7Q21 - chains A and a of the 26 polymer chains in the assembly; structure by electron microscopy, 2.90 A resolution.

Chain A (and a):
Protein: Cytochrome bc1 complex Rieske iron-sulfur subunit
Organism: Corynebacterium glutamicum (strain ATCC 13032 / DSM 20300 / BCRC 11384 / JCM 1318 / LMG 3730 / NCIMB 10025)
Notes: chain a of this document is another copy of the same molecule, construct and numbering; everything in this record applies to it too
UniProtKB: Q79VE8 (QCRA_CORGL); numbering as in UniProt (aligned over 1-408)
Chain sequence (408 residues; each row starts with the number of its first residue):
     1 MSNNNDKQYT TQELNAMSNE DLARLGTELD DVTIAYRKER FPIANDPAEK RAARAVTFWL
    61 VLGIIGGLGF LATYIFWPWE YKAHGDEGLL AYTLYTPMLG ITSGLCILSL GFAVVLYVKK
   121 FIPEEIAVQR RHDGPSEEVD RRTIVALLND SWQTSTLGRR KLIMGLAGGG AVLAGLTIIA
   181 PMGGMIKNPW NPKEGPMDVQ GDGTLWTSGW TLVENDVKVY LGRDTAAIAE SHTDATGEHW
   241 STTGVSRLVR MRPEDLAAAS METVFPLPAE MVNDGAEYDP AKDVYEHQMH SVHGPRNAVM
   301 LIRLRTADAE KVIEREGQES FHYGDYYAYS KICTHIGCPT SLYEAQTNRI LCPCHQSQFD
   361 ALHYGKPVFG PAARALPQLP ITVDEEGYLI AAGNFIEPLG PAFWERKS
Not modelled in the structure: 1-8
Curated features (UniProtKB/Swiss-Prot):
  - binding site ([2Fe-2S] cluster): C333, H335, C352, H355
Disulfides: C338-C354
Ion coordination: 2Fe-2S cluster Fe: C333, H335, C352, H355
Ligand contacts:
  - 9YF ((2R)-2-(hexadecanoyloxy)-3-{[(S)-hydroxy{[(1R,2R,3R,4R,5R,6S)-2,3,4,5,6-pentahydroxycyclohexyl]oxy}phosphoryl]oxy}propyl (9S)-9-methyloctadecanoate), molecule 1: Y74, I75, W79
  - 9YF, molecule 2: L176, I179, A180, G183, G184, I186, K187, N188
  - 2Fe-2S cluster (FES): C333, H335, I336, G337, C338, T340, C352, C354, H355, S357, P371
  - menaquinone-9 (MQ9), molecule 1: F70, S103, I107
  - menaquinone-9 (MQ9), molecule 2: T177, I178, P181, M182, M185
Reported in the primary citation:
  - 2Fe-2S cluster coordination: H355

How chain A and chain a interact:
Pairs across the interface (108):
  L14(A) - E138(a)
  L14(A) - V139(a)  hydrophobic
  L14(A) - R142(a)
  N15(A) - R142(a)
  N19(A) - A146(a)
  N19(A) - N149(a)
  L22(A) - T143(a)
  L22(A) - A146(a)  hydrophobic
  A23(A) - L147(a)
  L25(A) - V139(a)  hydrophobic
  L25(A) - T143(a)
  G26(A) - T143(a)
  T27(A) - L147(a)
  R37(A) - D150(a)  salt bridge
  R37(A) - T154(a)  hydrogen bond
  E49(A) - R160(a)  salt bridge
  T57(A) - L166(a)
  L60(A) - I163(a)
  L60(A) - A167(a)  hydrophobic
  V61(A) - L166(a)  hydrophobic
  I64(A) - L166(a)
  I64(A) - G170(a)
  I64(A) - L173(a)
  L68(A) - L173(a)  hydrophobic
  F70(A) - T177(a)
  F70(A) - A180(a)  hydrophobic
  L71(A) - L176(a)  hydrophobic
  Y74(A) - A180(a)
  Y74(A) - P181(a)  hydrogen bond (side chain-backbone)
  Y74(A) - G183(a)
  Y74(A) - G184(a)  hydrogen bond (side chain-backbone)
  S103(A) - T177(a)
  C106(A) - A174(a)  hydrophobic
  C106(A) - T177(a)
  L110(A) - G170(a)
  L110(A) - A171(a)  hydrophobic
  L110(A) - A174(a)  hydrophobic
  Y117(A) - S155(a)  hydrogen bond (side chain-backbone)
  Y117(A) - T156(a)  hydrogen bond (side chain-backbone)
  Y117(A) - L157(a)
  Y117(A) - R160(a)
  F121(A) - R160(a)
  I122(A) - S155(a)
  P123(A) - T154(a)
  V139(A) - Y9(a)  hydrophobic
  V139(A) - L14(a)  hydrophobic
  D140(A) - L29(a)
  R142(A) - T11(a)
  R142(A) - L14(a)
  R142(A) - N15(a)  hydrogen bond
  R142(A) - L22(a)
  T143(A) - L22(a)
  T143(A) - G26(a)
  A146(A) - N19(a)
  L147(A) - A23(a)
  N149(A) - N19(a)  hydrogen bond
  D150(A) - R37(a)  salt bridge
  T154(A) - R37(a)  hydrogen bond
  T154(A) - P123(a)
  S155(A) - Y117(a)  hydrogen bond (backbone-side chain)
  T156(A) - Y117(a)  hydrogen bond (backbone-side chain)
  L157(A) - Y117(a)  hydrogen bond (backbone-side chain)
  R160(A) - F41(a)
  R160(A) - E49(a)  salt bridge
  R160(A) - Y117(a)
  R160(A) - F121(a)
  I163(A) - A53(a)
  I163(A) - V56(a)  hydrophobic
  I163(A) - T57(a)
  I163(A) - L60(a)
  L166(A) - T57(a)
  L166(A) - V61(a)  hydrophobic
  L166(A) - I64(a)
  A167(A) - L60(a)  hydrophobic
  G170(A) - I64(a)
  L173(A) - I64(a)
  L173(A) - L68(a)  hydrophobic
  A174(A) - C106(a)  hydrophobic
  A174(A) - L110(a)  hydrophobic
  T177(A) - G67(a)
  T177(A) - F70(a)
  T177(A) - S103(a)
  T177(A) - I107(a)
  A180(A) - F70(a)  hydrophobic
  A180(A) - Y74(a)  hydrogen bond (backbone-side chain)
  P181(A) - Y74(a)
  G183(A) - Y74(a)
  G184(A) - Y74(a)  hydrogen bond (backbone-side chain)
  P196(A) - T233(a)
  P196(A) - G237(a)
  M197(A) - T236(a)
  M197(A) - G237(a)  hydrogen bond (backbone-backbone)
  L212(A) - T236(a)
  V217(A) - A235(a)
  D234(A) - E270(a)
  A235(A) - L212(a)
  A235(A) - V217(a)  hydrophobic
  A235(A) - E270(a)
  T236(A) - M197(a)
  T236(A) - V199(a)
  G237(A) - P196(a)
  G237(A) - M197(a)  hydrogen bond (backbone-backbone)
  G237(A) - D198(a)
  H239(A) - H287(a)
  E270(A) - D234(a)
  E270(A) - A235(a)
  E270(A) - T236(a)  hydrogen bond
  H287(A) - H239(a)  hydrogen bond
Other interface residues (no listed pair), chain A (80 interface residues in all): Y9, T11, L29, A53, V56, G67, I107, E138, L162, G169, A171, L176, M182, D198, V199, T233, E238, P268, M271, A281
Other interface residues (no listed pair), chain a (81 interface residues in all): L25, T27, L71, I122, D140, R159, G169, I178, M182, E238, P268, A281

Summary:
80 residues of chain A and 81 residues of chain a are in contact, with 17 hydrogen bonds and 4 salt bridges.
Polar pairs include R37(A)-D150(a), E49(A)-R160(a) and R37(A)-T154(a). Chain A binds 2Fe-2S cluster,
menaquinone-9 and compound 9YF. UniProt lists 4 [2Fe-2S] cluster-binding residues on chain A. The paper
reports 2Fe-2S cluster coordination by H355(A).
Both chains are Cytochrome bc1 complex Rieske iron-sulfur subunit (Corynebacterium glutamicum (strain ATCC
13032 / DSM 20300 / BCRC 11384 / JCM 1318 / LMG 3730 / NCIMB 10025)). Entry 7Q21 (III2-IV2 respiratory
supercomplex from Corynebacterium glutamicum) was determined by electron microscopy.
